PDB entry 1YMM | X-ray diffraction, 3.50 A resolution | chains B and C of the 5 polymer chains in the assembly

Chain B:
Protein: HLA class II histocompatibility antigen, DR beta chain
From: Homo sapiens
UniProt: Q29790 (Q29790_HUMAN); residues 1-198 here = UniProt positions 1-198
Sequence (198 residues; each row starts with the number of its first residue):
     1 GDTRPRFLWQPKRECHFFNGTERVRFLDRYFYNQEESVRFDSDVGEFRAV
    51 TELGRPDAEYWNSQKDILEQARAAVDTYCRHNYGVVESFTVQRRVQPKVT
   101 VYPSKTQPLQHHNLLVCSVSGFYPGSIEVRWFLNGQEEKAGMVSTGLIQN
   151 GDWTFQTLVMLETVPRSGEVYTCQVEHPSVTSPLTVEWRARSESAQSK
Unresolved in the structure: 1-2, 105-113, 190-198
Disulfide bonds: Cys-15/Cys-79, Cys-117/Cys-173

Chain C:
Protein: MBP peptide
UniProt: P02686 (MBP_HUMAN); residues 85-106 here correspond to UniProt positions 217-238 (UniProt number = residue number + 132)
Sequence (23 residues; row label = number of the first residue in the row):
    85 ENPVVHFFKNIVTPRGGSGGGGG
Unresolved in the structure: 99-107
UniProt features mapped onto this chain:
  - site: Phe-92, Lys-93 (Cleavage)
  - modified residue: Thr-97 (Phosphothreonine), Arg-99 (Citrulline)

Interface between chain B and chain C:
Pairs across the interface (24; chain B residue first):
  Arg-13(B) / Phe-92(C)
  Arg-13(B) / Asn-94(C)  hydrogen bond
  Phe-26(B) / Phe-92(C)  hydrophobic
  Asp-28(B) / Phe-92(C)
  Pro-56(B) / Pro-98(C)
  Asp-57(B) / Thr-97(C)  hydrogen bond
  Asp-57(B) / Pro-98(C)
  Tyr-60(B) / Pro-98(C)  hydrophobic
  Trp-61(B) / Ile-95(C)
  Trp-61(B) / Val-96(C)  hydrogen bond (side chain-backbone)
  Trp-61(B) / Thr-97(C)
  Ile-67(B) / Ile-95(C)  hydrophobic
  Gln-70(B) / Phe-92(C)
  Gln-70(B) / Lys-93(C)
  Ala-71(B) / Phe-92(C)  hydrophobic
  Thr-77(B) / His-90(C)
  Tyr-78(B) / His-90(C)
  Tyr-78(B) / Phe-91(C)
  Tyr-78(B) / Phe-92(C)
  His-81(B) / Val-88(C)  hydrogen bond (side chain-backbone)
  His-81(B) / His-90(C)
  Asn-82(B) / Val-89(C)
  Asn-82(B) / His-90(C)  hydrogen bond (side chain-backbone)
  Val-85(B) / Pro-87(C)  hydrophobic
Interface residues without a listed pair, chain B (18 interface residues in all): Tyr-30, Ala-74, Val-86

Summary:
18 residues of chain B face 12 of chain C across their interface, with 5 hydrogen bonds. Among the polar pairs
are Arg-13(B)/Asn-94(C), Asp-57(B)/Thr-97(C) and Trp-61(B)/Val-96(C).
Chain B is HLA class II histocompatibility antigen, DR beta chain (Homo sapiens) and chain C is MBP peptide;
the structure, TCR/HLA-DR2b/MBP-peptide complex, was determined by X-ray diffraction.
